PDB entry 5LA6 | X-ray diffraction, 2.10 A resolution | chains B and E of the 6 polymer chains in the assembly

== Chain B ==
Protein: Tubulin beta-2B chain
Source organism: Bos taurus
UniProt: Q6B856 (TBB2B_BOVIN); the author numbering skips numbers that UniProt does not, so the offset changes along the chain: 1-42 = UniProt 1-42; 45-360 = UniProt 43-358; 369-455 = UniProt 359-445
Amino-acid sequence (445 residues; each row starts with the number of its first residue; note: 10 numbers in that range are skipped by the numbering (no residue carries them; nothing is unmodelled there)):
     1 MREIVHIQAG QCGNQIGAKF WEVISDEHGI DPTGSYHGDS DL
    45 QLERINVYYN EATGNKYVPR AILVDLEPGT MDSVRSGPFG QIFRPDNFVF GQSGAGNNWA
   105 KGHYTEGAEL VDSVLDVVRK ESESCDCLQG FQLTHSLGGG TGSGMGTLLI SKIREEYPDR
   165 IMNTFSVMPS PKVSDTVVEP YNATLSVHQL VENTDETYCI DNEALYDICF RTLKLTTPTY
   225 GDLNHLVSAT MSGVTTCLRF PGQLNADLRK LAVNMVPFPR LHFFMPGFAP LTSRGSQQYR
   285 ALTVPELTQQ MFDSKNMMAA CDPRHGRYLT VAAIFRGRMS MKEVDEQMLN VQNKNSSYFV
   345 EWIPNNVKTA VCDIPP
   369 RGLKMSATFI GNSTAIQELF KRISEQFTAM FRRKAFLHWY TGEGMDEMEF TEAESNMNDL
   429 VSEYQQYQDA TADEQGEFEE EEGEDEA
Not modelled in the structure: 1, 278-282, 439-455
Bound ions: Mg2+: Gln-11 (together with GDP); Ca2+ near Glu-113 (its only coordinating residue here)
Residues lining bound ligands: GDP (guanosine-5'-diphosphate): Gly-10, Gln-11, Cys-12, Gln-15, Ile-16, Asp-69, Asn-101, Ser-140, Gly-142, Gly-143, Gly-144, Thr-145, Gly-146, Ser-147, Val-171, Pro-173, Val-177, Asp-179, Glu-183, Asn-206, Leu-209, Tyr-224, Leu-227, Asn-228
Curated features (UniProtKB/Swiss-Prot):
  - motif: Met-1 to Ile-4 (MREI motif)
  - binding site (GTP): Gln-11, Glu-71, Ser-140, Gly-144, Thr-145, Gly-146, Asn-206, Asn-228
  - binding site (Mg(2+)): Glu-71
  - modified residue: Ser-40 (Phosphoserine), Thr-57 (Phosphothreonine), Lys-60 (N6-acetyllysine), Ser-174 (Phosphoserine), Thr-287 (Phosphothreonine), Thr-292 (Phosphothreonine), Arg-320 (Omega-N-methylarginine), Glu-448 (5-glutamyl polyglutamate)
  - cross-link (Glycyl lysine isopeptide (Lys-Gly)): Lys-60 (interchain with G-Cter in ubiquitin), Lys-326 (interchain with G-Cter in ubiquitin)

== Chain E ==
Protein: Stathmin-4
Source organism: Rattus norvegicus
UniProt: P63043 (STMN4_RAT); residues 5-145 here correspond to UniProt positions 49-189 (UniProt number = residue number + 44)
Amino-acid sequence (143 residues; each row starts with the number of its first residue):
     3 MADMEVIELN KCTSGQSFEV ILKPPSFDGV PEFNASLPRR RDPSLEEIQK KLEAAEERRK
    63 YQEAELLKHL AEKREHEREV IQKAIEENNN FIKMAKEKLA QKMESNKENR EAHLAAMLER
   123 LQEKDKHAEE VRKNKELKEE ASR
Not modelled in the structure: 3-5, 29-43, 144-145
Sequence notes: initiating methionine (3); expression tag (4)
Curated features (UniProtKB/Swiss-Prot):
  - modified residue: Ser-46 (Phosphoserine)

== Chain B / chain E interface ==
Contacting residue pairs (26; chain B residue first):
  His-107(B) / Lys-75(E)  hydrogen bond
  Tyr-108(B) / His-78(E)  hydrogen bond
  Tyr-108(B) / Glu-79(E)
  Tyr-108(B) / Val-82(E)  hydrophobic
  Tyr-108(B) / Ile-83(E)
  Leu-152(B) / Glu-79(E)
  Ser-155(B) / Leu-72(E)
  Ser-155(B) / Lys-75(E)
  Ser-155(B) / Arg-76(E)  hydrogen bond
  Lys-156(B) / Arg-76(E)
  Lys-156(B) / Glu-79(E)  salt bridge
  Arg-158(B) / Leu-68(E)
  Glu-159(B) / Leu-69(E)
  Glu-159(B) / Leu-72(E)
  Glu-159(B) / Arg-76(E)  salt bridge
  Pro-162(B) / Glu-65(E)
  Gln-193(B) / Lys-75(E)
  Thr-409(B) / Glu-89(E)
  Glu-411(B) / Val-82(E)
  Glu-411(B) / Ala-86(E)
  Gly-412(B) / Val-82(E)
  Gly-412(B) / Lys-85(E)
  Gly-412(B) / Ala-86(E)
  Met-413(B) / Val-82(E)
  Asp-414(B) / Lys-85(E)
  Glu-417(B) / His-78(E)  salt bridge
Other interface residues (no listed pair), chain B (17 interface residues in all): Thr-109, Gly-410
Other interface residues (no listed pair), chain E (14 interface residues in all): Ala-73

== In short ==
17 residues of chain B and 14 residues of chain E are in contact, with 3 hydrogen bonds and 3 salt bridges.
Polar contacts include Lys-156(B)/Glu-79(E), Glu-159(B)/Arg-76(E) and Glu-417(B)/His-78(E). Bound to chain B:
GDP.
Here chain B is Tubulin beta-2B chain (Bos taurus) and chain E is Stathmin-4 (Rattus norvegicus). Entry 5LA6
(Tubulin-pironetin complex) was determined by X-ray diffraction.
